PDB entry 8ITM | electron microscopy, 3.13 A resolution | chains R and A of the 5 polymer chains in the assembly

[Chain R]
Molecule: Gastric inhibitory polypeptide receptor
From: Homo sapiens
Reference sequence: P48546 (GIPR_HUMAN), isoform P48546-3; residues 33-360 here correspond to UniProt positions 58-385 (UniProt number = residue number + 25)
Sequence (360 residues; numbered 1 to 360; the number before each row is that of its first residue):
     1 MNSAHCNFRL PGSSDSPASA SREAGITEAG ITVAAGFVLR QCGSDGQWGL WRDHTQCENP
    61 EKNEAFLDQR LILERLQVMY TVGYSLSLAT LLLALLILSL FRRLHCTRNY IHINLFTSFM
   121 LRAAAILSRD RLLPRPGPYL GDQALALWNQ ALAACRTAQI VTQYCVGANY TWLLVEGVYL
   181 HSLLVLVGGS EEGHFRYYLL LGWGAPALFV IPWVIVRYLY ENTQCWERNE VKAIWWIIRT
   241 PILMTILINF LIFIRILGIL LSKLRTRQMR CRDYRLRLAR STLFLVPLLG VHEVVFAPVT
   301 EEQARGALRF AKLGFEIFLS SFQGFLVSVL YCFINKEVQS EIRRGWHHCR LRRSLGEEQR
Disordered / not traced: 1-62, 135-148, 355-360
Disulfides: Cys155-Cys225
Sequence notes: initiating methionine (1); expression tag (2-32); engineered mutation Phe284 (Thr309 in P48546)
From the paper describing this entry:
  - contacts within the chain: Tyr170-Gly290 (hydrogen bond), Arg239-Val294 (hydrogen bond)
  - conformationally variable residues (side-chain flip): Trp226

[Chain A]
Molecule: Guanine nucleotide-binding protein G(s) subunit alpha isoforms short
From: Bos taurus
Reference sequence: P04896 (GNAS2_BOVIN); numbering as in UniProt (aligned over 1-394)
Sequence (394 residues; each row starts with the number of its first residue):
     1 MGCLGNSKTE DQRNEEKAQR EANKKIEKQL QKDKQVYRAT HRLLLLGAGE SGKNTIVKQM
    61 RILHVNGFNG EGGEEDPQAA RSNSDGEKAT KVQDIKNNLK EAIETIVAAM SNLVPPVELA
   121 NPENQFRVDY ILSVMNVPDF DFPPEFYEHA KALWEDEGVR ACYERSNEYQ LIDCAQYFLD
   181 KIDVIKQDDY VPSDQDLLRC RVLTSGIFET KFQVDKVNFH MFDVGAQRDE RRKWIQCFND
   241 VTAIIFVVAS SSYNMVIRED NQTNRLQAAL KLFDSIWNNK WLRDTSVILF LNKQDLLAEK
   301 VLAGKSKIED YFPEFARYTT PEDATPEPGE DPRVTRAKYF IRDEFLRIST ASGDGRHYCY
   361 PHFTCAVDTE NIRRVFNDCR DIIQRMHLRQ YELL
Disordered / not traced: 1-8, 61-204, 252-261
Sequence notes: engineered mutation Asn54 (Ser in P04896), Ala226 (Gly in P04896), Ala268 (Glu in P04896), Lys271 (Asn in P04896), Asp274 (Lys in P04896), Lys280 (Arg in P04896), Asp284 (Thr in P04896), Thr285 (Ile in P04896)
UniProt features mapped onto this chain:
  - region: Arg42 to Lys53, Thr55 (G1 motif), Asp196 to Thr204 (G2 motif), Phe219 to Gly225, Gln227, Arg228 (G3 motif), Ile288 to Asp295 (G4 motif), Thr364 to Thr369 (G5 motif)
  - binding site (GTP): Gly47 to Lys53, Thr55, Leu197 to Thr204, Asp223 to Gly225, Gln227, Asn292 to Asp295, Ala366
  - binding site (Mg(2+)): Thr204
  - modified residue: Ser352 (Phosphoserine)
  - lipidation: Gly2 (N-palmitoyl glycine), Cys3 (S-palmitoyl cysteine)
  - cross-link: Lys300 (Glycyl lysine isopeptide (Lys-Gly) (interchain with G-Cter in ubiquitin))

[How chain R and chain A interact]
Pairs across the interface (34):
  Arg108(R) with Gln390(A), hydrogen bond; Tyr391(A)
  Glu176(R) with Tyr391(A)
  Tyr179(R) with Tyr391(A)
  Leu180(R) with Tyr391(A), hydrophobic; Leu393(A), hydrophobic
  Leu183(R) with His387(A)
  Leu184(R) with Gln384(A), hydrogen bond (backbone-side chain); His387(A); Leu388(A), hydrophobic
  Leu186(R) with Arg380(A)
  Val187(R) with Val217(A), hydrophobic; Phe376(A), hydrophobic; Arg380(A)
  Gly188(R) with Val217(A); Arg380(A)
  Gly189(R) with Ala39(A)
  Ser190(R) with Arg38(A), hydrogen bond (side chain-backbone); Ala39(A)
  Leu260(R) with Leu393(A); Leu394(A), hydrophobic
  Lys263(R) with Asp381(A), salt bridge; Gln384(A), hydrogen bond; Arg385(A); Leu394(A)
  Thr266(R) with Arg385(A)
  Leu276(R) with Leu393(A)
  Arg280(R) with Glu392(A); Leu393(A)
  Ile334(R) with Glu392(A)
  Asn335(R) with Gln390(A); Glu392(A)
  Lys336(R) with Glu392(A)
  Glu337(R) with Gln390(A), hydrogen bond
Interface residues without a listed pair, chain R (24 interface residues in all): His112, Ile256, Ile259, Phe284
Interface residues without a listed pair, chain A (17 interface residues in all): Asp215, Lys216

[In short]
24 residues of chain R and 17 residues of chain A are in contact, with 5 hydrogen bonds and 1 salt bridge.
Among the polar pairs are Lys263(R)-Asp381(A), Arg108(R)-Gln390(A) and Leu184(R)-Gln384(A). The paper reports
conformational variability at Trp226(R); contacts within the chain involving Tyr170(R), Gly290(R) and
Arg239(R) among others.
Chain R is Gastric inhibitory polypeptide receptor (Homo sapiens) and chain A is Guanine nucleotide-binding
protein G(s) subunit alpha isoforms short (Bos taurus); the structure, Cryo-EM structure of GIPR splice
variant 2 (SV2) in complex with Gs protein, was determined by electron microscopy together with 8ITL from the
same study.
